PDB entry 3CL9 | X-ray diffraction, 3.30 A resolution | chain A

# Chain A
Molecule: Bifunctional dihydrofolate reductase-thymidylate synthase (DHFR-TS)
Organism: Trypanosoma cruzi
Notes: EC 1.5.1.3, 2.1.1.45
UniProt: Q27793 (DRTS_TRYCR); numbering as in UniProt (aligned over 1-521)
Sequence (521 residues; each row starts with the number of its first residue):
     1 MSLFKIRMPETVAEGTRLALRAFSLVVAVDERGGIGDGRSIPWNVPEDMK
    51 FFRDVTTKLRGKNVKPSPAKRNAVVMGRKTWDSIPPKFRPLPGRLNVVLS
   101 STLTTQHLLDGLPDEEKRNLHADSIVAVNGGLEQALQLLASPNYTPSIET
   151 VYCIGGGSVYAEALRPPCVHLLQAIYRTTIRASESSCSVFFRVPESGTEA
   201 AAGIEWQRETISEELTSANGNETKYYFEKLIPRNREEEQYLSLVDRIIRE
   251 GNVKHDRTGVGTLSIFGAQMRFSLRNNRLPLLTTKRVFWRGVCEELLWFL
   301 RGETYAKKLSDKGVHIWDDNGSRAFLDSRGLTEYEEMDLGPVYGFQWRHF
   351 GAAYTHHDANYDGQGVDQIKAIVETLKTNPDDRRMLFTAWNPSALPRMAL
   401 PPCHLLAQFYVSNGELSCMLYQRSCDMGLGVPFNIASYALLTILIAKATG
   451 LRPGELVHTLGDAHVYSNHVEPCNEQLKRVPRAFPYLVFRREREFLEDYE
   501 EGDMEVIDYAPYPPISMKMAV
Not modelled in the structure: 1, 111-118, 515-521
Curated features (UniProtKB/Swiss-Prot):
  - active site: Cys-403
  - binding site (substrate): Val-26, Asp-48, Ile-154, Tyr-160, Thr-178
  - binding site (NADP(+)): Ala-28, Gly-34 to Ser-40, Arg-78 to Thr-80, Leu-99 to Thr-102, Gly-155 to Glu-162
  - binding site (dUMP): Arg-257, His-404, Gln-422 to Asp-426, Asn-434, His-464 to Tyr-466
Residues lining bound ligands:
  - methotrexate (MTX): Val-26, Val-27, Ala-28, Ile-41, Asp-48, Met-49, Lys-50, Phe-52, Arg-53, Thr-80, Ser-83, Ile-84, Pro-85, Phe-88, Leu-91, Pro-92, Arg-94, Ile-154, Tyr-160, Thr-178
  - NADP (NAP; NADP nicotinamide-adenine-dinucleotide phosphate): Val-27, Ala-28, Ile-35, Gly-36, Gly-38, Arg-39, Ser-40, Ile-41, Trp-43, Gly-77, Arg-78, Lys-79, Thr-80, Ser-83, Leu-99, Ser-100, Ser-101, Thr-102, Leu-103, Asn-129, Gly-130, Gly-131, Ile-154, Gly-155, Gly-156, Gly-157, Ser-158, Val-159, Tyr-160
  - 2'-deoxyuridine 5'-monophosphate (UMP): Arg-257, Tyr-343, Arg-383, Arg-384, Cys-403, His-404, Gln-422, Arg-423, Ser-424, Cys-425, Asp-426, Gly-430, Val-431, Asn-434, His-464, Tyr-466

# In short
Bound to chain A: NADP, methotrexate and 2'-deoxyuridine 5'-monophosphate. From UniProt: active-site residue
Cys-403, 5 substrate-binding residues, 23 NADP+-binding residues and 11 dUMP-binding residues.
Chain A is Bifunctional dihydrofolate reductase-thymidylate synthase (DHFR-TS) (Trypanosoma cruzi); the
structure, Structure of bifunctional TcDHFR-TS in complex with MTX, was determined by X-ray diffraction (same
publication as 3CLB and 2H2Q).
